PDB entry 6ROT | X-ray diffraction, 1.34 A resolution | chains L and H of the 3 polymer chains in the assembly

# Chain L
Protein: Prothrombin
Source organism: Homo sapiens
Notes: EC 3.4.21.5
Reference sequence: P00734 (THRB_HUMAN); the construct lacks a stretch of the UniProt sequence, so the offset changes along the chain: -4 to 0 = UniProt 328-332; 1-14 = UniProt 336-349; 15-17 = UniProt 361-363
Chain sequence (36 residues; numbered -4 to 17 plus 14 insertion-coded residues; the number before each row is that of its first residue; a row labelled like 14A-14K holds insertion residues (14A, then the next letters in order); numbers below 1 keep their minus sign (Thr-4 is residue -4)):
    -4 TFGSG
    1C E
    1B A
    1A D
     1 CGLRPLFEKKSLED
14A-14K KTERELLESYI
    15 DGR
Disordered / not traced: -4 to 0, 15-17
Swiss-Prot annotation at these positions:
  - site: Arg17 (Cleavage)

# Chain H
Protein: Prothrombin
Source organism: Homo sapiens
Notes: EC 3.4.21.5
Reference sequence: P00734 (THRB_HUMAN); aligned to UniProt positions 364-616 over residues 16-247 (the alignment contains insertions or deletions, so no single offset holds)
Chain sequence (253 residues; each row starts with the number of its first residue; note: 2 numbers in that range are skipped by the numbering (no residue carries them; nothing is unmodelled there); a row labelled like 60A-60I holds insertion residues (60A, then the next letters in order)):
    16 IVEGSDAEIGMSPWQVMLFRK
   36A S
    37 PQELLCGASLISDRWVLTAAHCLL
60A-60I YPPWDKNFT
    61 ENDLLVRIGKHSRTRYE
   77A R
    78 NIEKISMLEKIYIHPRYNWR
   97A E
    98 NLDRDIALMKLKKPVAFSDYIHPVCLPDRETA
129A-129C ASL
   130 LQAGYKGRVTGWGNLKE
   148 TWGQPSVLQVVNLPIVERPVCKDSTRIRITDNMFCAG
  184A Y
   185 KP
186A-186D DEGK
   187 RGDACEGDSGGPFVMKSP
204A-204B FN
   205 NRWYQMGIVSWGE
   219 GCD
  221A R
   222 DGKYGFYTHVFRLKKWIQKVIDQFGE
Disordered / not traced: 148-149, 247
Disulfides: Cys42-Cys58, Cys168-Cys182, Cys191-Cys220
Covalently attached groups: N-acetylglucosamine (NAG) linked to Asn60G
Bound ions: Na+ site 1: Lys169, Thr172, Phe204A; Na+ site 2: Arg221A, Lys224
Ligand contacts: KDQ ((2S)-N-[[5-chloranyl-2-(hydroxymethyl)phenyl]methyl]-1-[2-[(phenylmethyl)sulfonylamino]ethanoyl]pyrrolidine-2-carboxamide): His57, Tyr60A, Trp60D, Glu97A, Asn98, Leu99, Ile174, Asp189, Ala190, Cys191, Glu192, Ser195, Val213, Ser214, Trp215, Gly216, Glu217, Gly219, Cys220, Gly226, Phe227, Tyr228
Swiss-Prot annotation at these positions:
  - active site (Charge relay system): His57, Asp102
  - glycosylation: Asn60G (N-linked (GlcNAc...) (complex) asparagine)

# Interface between chain L and chain H
Inter-chain disulfides: Cys1(L)-Cys122(H)
Contacting residue pairs - 63 pairs, chain L then chain H:
  Cys1(L) - Pro120(H)
  Cys1(L) - Val121(H)
  Cys1(L) - Cys122(H)  disulfide
  Cys1(L) - Arg206(H)  hydrogen bond (backbone-side chain)
  Asp1A(L) - His119(H)  salt bridge
  Asp1A(L) - Arg206(H)
  Ala1B(L) - Arg206(H)  hydrogen bond (backbone-side chain)
  Glu1C(L) - Ser48(H)
  Glu1C(L) - Phe114(H)
  Glu1C(L) - Pro120(H)
  Gly2(L) - Trp29(H)
  Gly2(L) - Pro120(H)  hydrogen bond (backbone-backbone)
  Gly2(L) - Cys122(H)
  Gly2(L) - Arg206(H)
  Gly2(L) - Trp207(H)  hydrogen bond (backbone-backbone)
  Leu3(L) - His119(H)  hydrogen bond (backbone-side chain)
  Leu3(L) - Asn205(H)
  Leu3(L) - Arg206(H)
  Arg4(L) - Gly25(H)
  Arg4(L) - Met26(H)  hydrogen bond (side chain-backbone)
  Arg4(L) - Pro28(H)
  Arg4(L) - Trp29(H)
  Arg4(L) - Arg137(H)
  Arg4(L) - Trp207(H)
  Pro5(L) - Ser115(H)
  Pro5(L) - Asp116(H)
  Pro5(L) - His119(H)
  Leu6(L) - Ile24(H)
  Leu6(L) - Asp116(H)
  Phe7(L) - Glu23(H)
  Phe7(L) - Ile24(H)
  Phe7(L) - Gly25(H)
  Phe7(L) - Met26(H)  hydrophobic
  Glu8(L) - Lys202(H)  salt bridge
  Glu8(L) - Asn205(H)
  Glu8(L) - Trp207(H)  hydrogen bond
  Lys9(L) - His119(H)
  Asp14(L) - Glu23(H)
  Asp14(L) - Met26(H)
  Asp14(L) - Arg137(H)  salt bridge
  Asp14(L) - Trp207(H)
  Lys14A(L) - Glu23(H)  hydrogen bond (backbone-side chain)
  Thr14B(L) - Arg137(H)  hydrogen bond
  Thr14B(L) - Asn159(H)  hydrogen bond
  Glu14C(L) - Arg137(H)
  Glu14C(L) - Lys202(H)  salt bridge
  Glu14E(L) - Lys135(H)  salt bridge
  Glu14E(L) - Asn159(H)  hydrogen bond
  Glu14E(L) - Tyr184A(H)  hydrogen bond
  Leu14F(L) - Lys135(H)
  Leu14F(L) - Gly136(H)
  Leu14F(L) - Asn159(H)
  Leu14F(L) - Trp207(H)  hydrophobic
  Leu14G(L) - Pro204(H)  hydrophobic
  Ser14I(L) - Gly133(H)
  Ser14I(L) - Tyr134(H)
  Ser14I(L) - Lys135(H)  hydrogen bond (side chain-backbone)
  Tyr14J(L) - Tyr134(H)  hydrophobic
  Tyr14J(L) - Lys135(H)  hydrogen bond (side chain-backbone)
  Tyr14J(L) - Met201(H)
  Tyr14J(L) - Lys202(H)
  Tyr14J(L) - Pro204(H)
  Ile14K(L) - Tyr134(H)  hydrogen bond (backbone-side chain)
Interface residues without a listed pair, chain H (29 interface residues in all): Asp49, Tyr117

# Overview
22 residues of chain L and 29 residues of chain H are in contact, with 1 disulfide bond, 15 hydrogen bonds and
5 salt bridges. Polar pairs include Asp1A(L)-His119(H), Glu8(L)-Lys202(H) and Glu14E(L)-Lys135(H). Ligands of
chain H: compound KDQ. N-acetylglucosamine is covalently linked to Asn60G(H).
Chain L is Prothrombin and chain H is Prothrombin, both from Homo sapiens; the structure, Thrombin in complex
with MI2105, was determined by X-ray diffraction together with 6GBW, 5LCE, 5LPD, 5JZY and 5JFD from the same
study.
